PDB entry 9C29 | electron microscopy, 8.00 A resolution (low resolution: residue-level contacts below are approximate; hydrogen-bond / salt-bridge calls are withheld) | chains E and G of the 20 polymer chains in the assembly

Chain E (and G):
Name: Integrase
From: HIV-1 06TG.HT008
Notes: EC 2.7.7.-, 3.1.-.-; chain G of this document is another copy of the same molecule, construct and numbering; everything in this record applies to it too
Reference sequence: P12497 (POL_HV1N5); residues 1-288 here correspond to UniProt positions 1148-1435 (UniProt number = residue number + 1147)
Amino-acid sequence (288 residues; each row starts with the number of its first residue):
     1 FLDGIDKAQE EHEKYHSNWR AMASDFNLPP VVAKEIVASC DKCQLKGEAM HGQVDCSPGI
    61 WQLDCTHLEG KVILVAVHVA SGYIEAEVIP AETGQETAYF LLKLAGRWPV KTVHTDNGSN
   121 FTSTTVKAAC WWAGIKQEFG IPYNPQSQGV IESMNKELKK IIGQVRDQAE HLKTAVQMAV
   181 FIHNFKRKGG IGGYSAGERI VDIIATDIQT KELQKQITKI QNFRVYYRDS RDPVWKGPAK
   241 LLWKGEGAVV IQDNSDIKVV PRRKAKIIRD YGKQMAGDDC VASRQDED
Unresolved in the structure: 46-57, 221, 269-288 (chain G: 46-56, 201-211, 229-234, 271-288)
UniProt features mapped onto this chain:
  - zinc finger: Asp3 to Gln44 (Integrase-type)
  - DNA-binding region: Phe223 to Asp270 (Integrase-type)
  - binding site (Zn(2+)): His12, His16, Cys40, Cys43
  - binding site (Mg(2+)): Asp64, Asp116, Glu152
What the authors report for this chain:
  - catalytic residues: Asp64, Asp116, Glu152 (citing earlier work)
  - mutagenesis - E35K, K240E: decreased catalytic activity
  - mutagenesis - E35K, K215E, K219E, K240E, K244E, R262E: decreased binding to RNA
  - mutagenesis - H12N, K240E (4-fold): decreased stability
  - mutagenesis - E11K/K186E: unchanged binding to RNA

Interface between chain E and chain G:
Residue-residue contacts (11; chain E residue first):
  Tyr15(E) with Ile182(G); Lys186(G)
  Ser17(E) with Lys186(G)
  Arg20(E) with Arg187(G); Lys188(G)
  Val79(E) with Gly190(G); Ile191(G)
  Ala80(E) with Ile191(G); Gly192(G)
  Ser81(E) with Ile191(G)
  Gln164(E) with His16(G)
Interface residues without a listed pair, chain E (8 interface residues in all): Gly149
Interface residues without a listed pair, chain G (10 interface residues in all): Lys42, Gln146

Summary:
Chain E and chain G form an interface of 8 and 10 residues respectively. From UniProt: a DNA-binding region, 4
Zn2+-binding residues and 3 Mg2+-binding residues on chain E. From the paper: catalytic residues Asp64(E),
Asp116(E) and Glu152(E); E35K, K215E and K219E of chain E, among others, reduce binding to RNA; 8
substitutions were tested in all.
Both chains are Integrase (HIV-1 06TG.HT008). Entry 9C29 (Hexadecamer of NL4-3 WT HIV-1 intasome) was
determined by electron microscopy, deposited together with 9BW9.
